PDB entry 4KS6 | X-ray diffraction, 1.93 A resolution | chains A and B

Chain A:
Name: Botulinum neurotoxin A light chain
Source organism: Clostridium botulinum A
Notes: EC 3.4.24.69; fragment: Catalytic domain residues 1-425
Reference sequence: A5HZZ9 (BXA1_CLOBH); residue numbers follow UniProt; this construct covers 1-425
Sequence (445 residues; numbered -19 to 425; the number before each row is that of its first residue; numbers below 1 keep their minus sign (Met-19 is residue -19)):
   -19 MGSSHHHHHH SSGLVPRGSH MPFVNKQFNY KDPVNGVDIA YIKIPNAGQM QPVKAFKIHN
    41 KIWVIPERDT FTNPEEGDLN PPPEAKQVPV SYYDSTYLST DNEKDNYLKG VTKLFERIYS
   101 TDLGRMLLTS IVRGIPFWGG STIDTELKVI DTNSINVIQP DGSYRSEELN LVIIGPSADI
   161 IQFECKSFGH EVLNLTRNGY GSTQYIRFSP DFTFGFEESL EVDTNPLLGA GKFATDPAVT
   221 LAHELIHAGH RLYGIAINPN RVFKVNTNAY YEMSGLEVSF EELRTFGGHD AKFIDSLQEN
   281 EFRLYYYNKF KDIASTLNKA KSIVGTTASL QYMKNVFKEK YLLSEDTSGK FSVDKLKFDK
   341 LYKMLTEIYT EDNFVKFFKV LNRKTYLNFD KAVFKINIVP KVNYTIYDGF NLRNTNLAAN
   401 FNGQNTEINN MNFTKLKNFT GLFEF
Disordered / not traced: -19 to -3
Differences from the reference sequence: expression tag (-19 to 0); engineered mutation Ser134 (Cys in A5HZZ9)
Ion coordination: Zn2+: His223, His227, Glu262 (shared with Ala2(B) of chain B)
Ligand contacts:
  - s-1,2-propanediol (PGO), molecule 1: Arg177, Ala236, Ile237, Asn238, Phe282, Tyr285, Tyr286
  - s-1,2-propanediol (PGO), molecule 2: Arg283, Leu284, Tyr287, Lys335, Phe338, Asp339

Chain B:
Name: Peptide inhibitor MPT-DPP-DAR-G-DPN-NH2
Sequence (6 residues; row label = number of the first residue in the row):
     1 XARGFX
Modified / non-standard residues: MPT (beta-mercaptopropionic acid) at position 1, NH2 (amino group) at position 6; Ala2 (diaminopropanoic acid; DPP); Arg3 (D-arginine; DAR); Phe5 (D-phenylalanine; DPN)
Ion coordination: Zn2+: Ala2 (shared with His223(A), His227(A), Glu262(A) of chain A)

Chain A / chain B interface:
Pairs across the interface - 29 pairs, chain A then chain B:
  Gln162(A) with MPT_1(B)
  Phe163(A) with MPT_1(B); Ala2(B); Arg3(B); Gly4(B), hydrogen bond (backbone-backbone); Phe5(B)
  Glu164(A) with MPT_1(B); Ala2(B)
  Cys165(A) with MPT_1(B), covalent bond
  Phe194(A) with Arg3(B)
  Thr215(A) with Arg3(B)
  His223(A) with Ala2(B), hydrogen bond (side chain-backbone)
  Glu224(A) with Ala2(B), hydrogen bond (side chain-backbone)
  His227(A) with Ala2(B), hydrogen bond (side chain-backbone)
  Tyr251(A) with Phe5(B)
  Leu256(A) with Phe5(B)
  Glu262(A) with Ala2(B), hydrogen bond (side chain-backbone)
  Arg363(A) with Arg3(B), hydrogen bond (side chain-backbone)
  Tyr366(A) with Ala2(B), hydrogen bond (side chain-backbone); Arg3(B), hydrogen bond (side chain-backbone); Gly4(B), hydrogen bond (side chain-backbone)
  Asn368(A) with Phe5(B); NH2_6(B), hydrogen bond (side chain-backbone)
  Phe369(A) with Phe5(B)
  Asp370(A) with Arg3(B); Gly4(B); Phe5(B), hydrogen bond (backbone-backbone); NH2_6(B)
  Phe423(A) with Phe5(B)
Also at the interface, not in a pair above, chain A (19 interface residues in all): Thr220

Overview:
Chain A and chain B form an interface of 19 and 6 residues respectively; the contacts include 1 covalent bond
and 11 hydrogen bonds. Among the polar pairs are His223(A)-Ala2(B), Glu224(A)-Ala2(B) and His227(A)-Ala2(B).
Bound to chain A: s-1,2-propanediol.
Here chain A is Botulinum neurotoxin A light chain (Clostridium botulinum A) and chain B is Peptide inhibitor
MPT-DPP-DAR-G-DPN-NH2. Entry 4KS6 (Crystal structure of the catalytic domain of botulinum neurotoxin BoNT/A
C134S mutant with covalent inhibitor that ...) was determined by X-ray diffraction.
